Entry 5Z3V (electron microscopy, 4.22 A resolution (low resolution: residue-level contacts below are approximate; hydrogen-bond / salt-bridge calls are withheld)); this record covers chains H and I of the 11 polymer chains in the assembly.

# Chain H
Protein: Histone H2B 1.1
From: Xenopus laevis
UniProt: P02281 (H2B11_XENLA); residues 1-122 here correspond to UniProt positions 5-126 (UniProt number = residue number + 4)
Amino-acid sequence (122 residues; each row starts with the number of its first residue):
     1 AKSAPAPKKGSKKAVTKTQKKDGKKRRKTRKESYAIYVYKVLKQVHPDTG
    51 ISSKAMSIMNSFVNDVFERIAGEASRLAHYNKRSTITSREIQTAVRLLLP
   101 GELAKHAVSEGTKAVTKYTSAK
Disordered / not traced: 1-28, 122
Curated features (UniProtKB/Swiss-Prot):
  - modified residue: Lys-2 (N6-acetyllysine), Lys-9 (N6-acetyllysine), Ser-11 (Phosphoserine), Lys-12 (N6-acetyllysine), Lys-17 (N6-acetyllysine)
  - glycosylation: Ser-109 (O-linked (GlcNAc) serine)
  - cross-link: Lys-117 (Glycyl lysine isopeptide (Lys-Gly) (interchain with G-Cter in ubiquitin))

# Chain I
Molecule: 167-nt DNA strand
Sequence (167 nucleotides; row label = number of the first residue in the row):
     1 ATCGAGAATCCCGGTGCCGAGGCCGCTCAATTGGTCGTAGACAGCTCTAG
    51 CACCGCTTAAACGCACGTACGCGCTGTCCCCCGCGTTTTAACCGCCAAGG
   101 GGATTACTCCCTAGTCTCCAGGCACGTGTCAGATATATACATCCTGAAGC
   151 TTGTCGAGAAGTACGAT
Disordered / not traced: 1, 148-167

# Chain H / chain I interface
Contacting residue pairs (14):
  Thr-29(H) with DT104(I)
  Arg-30(H) with DT27(I); DC28(I)
  Tyr-39(H) with DG21(I); DG22(I)
  Gly-50(H) with DG21(I)
  Ile-51(H) with DA20(I); DG21(I)
  Ser-52(H) with DA20(I)
  Ser-53(H) with DA20(I)
  Arg-83(H) with DG40(I)
  Ser-84(H) with DA39(I); DG40(I)
  Thr-85(H) with DG40(I)
Interface residues without a listed pair, chain H (12 interface residues in all): Lys-43, Lys-82
Interface residues without a listed pair, chain I (9 interface residues in all): DA103

# Overview
Chain H and chain I form an interface of 12 and 9 residues respectively.
Chain H is Histone H2B 1.1 (Xenopus laevis) and chain I is a 167-nt DNA strand; the structure, Structure of
Snf2-nucleosome complex at shl-2 in ADP BeFx state, was determined by electron microscopy together with 5Z3U,
5Z3L, 5Z3O, 6IY2 and 6IY3 from the same study.
